PDB entry 7WS0 | electron microscopy, 3.20 A resolution | chains D and E of the 9 polymer chains in the assembly

Chain D:
Name: 510A5 light chain
From: Homo sapiens
Chain sequence (108 residues; numbered 1 to 108; the number before each row is that of its first residue):
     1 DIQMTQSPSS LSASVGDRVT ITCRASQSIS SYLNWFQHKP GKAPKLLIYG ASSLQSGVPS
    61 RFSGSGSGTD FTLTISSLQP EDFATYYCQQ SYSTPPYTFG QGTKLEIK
Disulfide bonds: Cys23-Cys88

Chain E:
Name: 510A5 heavy chain
From: Homo sapiens
Chain sequence (125 residues; numbered 1 to 125; the number before each row is that of its first residue):
     1 EVQLVESGGG LVQPGRSLRL SCAASGFTFD DYAMHWVRQA PGKGLEWVSG ISWNSDSIDY
    61 ADSVKGRFTI SRDNAKNSLY LQMNSLRAED TALYYCAKDR GYEILTPASF DYWGQGTLVT
   121 VSSAS
Disulfide bonds: Cys22-Cys96

Interface between chain D and chain E:
Contacting residue pairs (26; chain D residue first):
  Tyr32(D) - Pro107(E)  hydrophobic
  Asn34(D) - Ser109(E)
  Phe36(D) - Phe110(E)
  Phe36(D) - Trp113(E)
  His38(D) - Tyr95(E)
  Ala43(D) - Gly114(E)
  Ala43(D) - Gln115(E)
  Pro44(D) - Tyr95(E)
  Pro44(D) - Trp113(E)  hydrophobic
  Leu46(D) - Ser109(E)
  Leu46(D) - Phe110(E)
  Tyr49(D) - Arg100(E)
  Tyr49(D) - Ser109(E)
  Gln55(D) - Asp111(E)
  Gln89(D) - Phe110(E)
  Ser91(D) - Pro107(E)  hydrogen bond (side chain-backbone)
  Pro96(D) - Trp47(E)  hydrophobic
  Pro96(D) - Leu105(E)  hydrophobic
  Tyr97(D) - Trp47(E)
  Tyr97(D) - Asp99(E)
  Tyr97(D) - Ile104(E)  hydrogen bond (side chain-backbone)
  Tyr97(D) - Leu105(E)
  Tyr97(D) - Thr106(E)  hydrogen bond (side chain-backbone)
  Tyr97(D) - Ala108(E)
  Tyr97(D) - Phe110(E)  hydrophobic
  Phe99(D) - Leu45(E)  hydrophobic
Interface residues without a listed pair, chain D (16 interface residues in all): Lys42, Tyr87
Interface residues without a listed pair, chain E (20 interface residues in all): His35, Gly44, Glu46, Tyr112

Summary:
16 residues of chain D and 20 residues of chain E are in contact; the contacts include 3 hydrogen bonds. Polar
pairs include Ser91(D)-Pro107(E), Tyr97(D)-Ile104(E) and Tyr97(D)-Thr106(E).
Here chain D is 510A5 light chain and chain E is 510A5 heavy chain, both from Homo sapiens. Entry 7WS0
(Structures of Omicron Spike complexes illuminate broad-spectrum neutralizing antibody development) was
determined by electron microscopy (same publication as 7WS1, 7WS2, 7WS3, 7WS4, 7WS5, 7WS6 and 4 further
entries).
